Entry 7TMO (electron microscopy, 3.30 A resolution); this record covers chains I and J of the 15 polymer chains in the assembly.

== Chain I ==
Protein: V-type proton ATPase subunit E
Source organism: Saccharomyces cerevisiae
Reference sequence: A0A6A5Q7Y8 (A0A6A5Q7Y8_YEASX); residues 1-233 here = UniProt positions 1-233
Amino-acid sequence (233 residues; numbered 1 to 233; the number before each row is that of its first residue):
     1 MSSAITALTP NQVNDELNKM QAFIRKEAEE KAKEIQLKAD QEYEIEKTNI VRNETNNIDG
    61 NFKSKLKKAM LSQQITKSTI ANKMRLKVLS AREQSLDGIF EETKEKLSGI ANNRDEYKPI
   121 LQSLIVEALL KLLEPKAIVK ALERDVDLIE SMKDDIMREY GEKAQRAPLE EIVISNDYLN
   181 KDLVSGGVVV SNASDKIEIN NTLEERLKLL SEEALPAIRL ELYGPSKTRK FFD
Disordered / not traced: 1-14, 232-233

== Chain J ==
Protein: V-type proton ATPase subunit G
Source organism: Saccharomyces cerevisiae
Reference sequence: A0A6L0ZI53 (A0A6L0ZI53_YEASX); residue numbers follow UniProt; this construct covers 1-114
Amino-acid sequence (114 residues; numbered 1 to 114; the number before each row is that of its first residue):
     1 MSQKNGIATL LQAEKEAHEI VSKARKYRQD KLKQAKTDAA KEIDSYKIQK DKELKEFEQK
    61 NAGGVGELEK KAEAGVQGEL AEIKKIAEKK KDDVVKILIE TVIKPSAEVH INAL
Disordered / not traced: 1-4, 113-114

== How chain I and chain J interact ==
Residue-residue contacts (52):
  Asn18(I) with Asn5(J); Ile7(J)
  Lys19(I) with Ile7(J)
  Ala22(I) with Ile7(J); Leu11(J)
  Arg25(I) with Leu11(J)
  Glu29(I) with Glu14(J); Lys15(J); His18(J)
  Gln36(I) with Ser22(J); Arg25(J)
  Asp40(I) with Arg25(J)
  Glu44(I) with Leu32(J)
  Lys47(I) with Lys36(J)
  Val51(I) with Ala39(J); Ala40(J); Ile43(J)
  Thr55(I) with Ile43(J)
  Ile58(I) with Lys47(J)
  Phe62(I) with Lys47(J); Lys50(J); Asp51(J)
  Leu66(I) with Leu54(J), hydrophobic
  Ala69(I) with Glu58(J)
  Ser95(I) with Ala87(J)
  Ile99(I) with Lys91(J); Val94(J), hydrophobic; Val95(J)
  Phe100(I) with Leu98(J), hydrophobic
  Thr103(I) with Val95(J); Leu98(J)
  Lys106(I) with Val95(J); Ile99(J)
  Leu107(I) with Ile99(J), hydrophobic; Val102(J), hydrophobic
  Ile120(I) with Ile103(J), hydrophobic
  Ser123(I) with Pro105(J)
  Leu124(I) with Pro105(J), hydrophobic
  Leu130(I) with Ala107(J); Glu108(J); Val109(J)
  Leu133(I) with Val109(J), hydrophobic
  Lys163(I) with Ala107(J)
  Leu203(I) with Val102(J), hydrophobic
  Arg206(I) with Val102(J), hydrogen bond (side chain-backbone); Pro105(J)
  Leu210(I) with Leu98(J), hydrophobic; Thr101(J); Val102(J), hydrophobic
  Ile218(I) with Leu98(J), hydrophobic
  Glu221(I) with Lys90(J)
  Leu222(I) with Lys90(J), hydrogen bond (backbone-side chain)
Also at the interface, not in a pair above, chain I (48 interface residues in all): Lys26, Lys33, Leu37, Tyr43, Asp59, Met84, Val88, Ala91, Arg92, Glu102, Ile110, Val126, Glu127, Leu207, Tyr223
Also at the interface, not in a pair above, chain J (41 interface residues in all): Val21, Arg28, Gln29, Ala72, Val76, Glu79, Leu80, Ile83, Ile86

== In short ==
Chain I and chain J form an interface of 48 and 41 residues respectively, with 2 hydrogen bonds. Among the
polar pairs are Arg206(I)-Val102(J) and Leu222(I)-Lys90(J).
Here chain I is V-type proton ATPase subunit E and chain J is V-type proton ATPase subunit G, both from
Saccharomyces cerevisiae. Entry 7TMO (V1 complex lacking subunit C from Saccharomyces cerevisiae, State 1) was
determined by electron microscopy, deposited together with 7TMM, 7TMP, 7TMQ, 7TMR, 7TMS and 7TMT.
